PDB entry 1WQP | X-ray diffraction, 1.80 A resolution | chain A

# Chain A
Molecule: Lysozyme
From: Homo sapiens
Notes: EC 3.2.1.17
Reference sequence: P61626 (LYSC_HUMAN); residues 1-130 here correspond to UniProt positions 19-148 (UniProt number = residue number + 18)
Sequence (130 residues; numbered 1 to 130; the number before each row is that of its first residue):
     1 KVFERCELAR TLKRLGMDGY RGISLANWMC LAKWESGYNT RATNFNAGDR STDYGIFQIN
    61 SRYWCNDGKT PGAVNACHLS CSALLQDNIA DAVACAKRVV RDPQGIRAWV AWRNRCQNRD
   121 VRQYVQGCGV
Cystine bridges: Cys6-Cys128, Cys30-Cys116, Cys65-Cys81, Cys77-Cys95
Differences from the reference sequence: engineered mutation Phe45 (Tyr63 in P61626)
Bound ions: Na+: Ser61, Cys65, Val74
UniProt features mapped onto this chain:
  - active site: Glu35, Asp53

# In short
The Na+ site is built by Ser61, Cys65 and Val74. From UniProt: active-site residues Glu35 and Asp53.
Chain A is Lysozyme (Homo sapiens); the structure, Contribution of hydrogen bonds to the conformational
stability of human lysozyme, was determined by X-ray diffraction (same publication as 1WQM, 1WQN, 1WQO, 1WQQ
and 1WQR).
